4PTN - chains B and D of the 4 polymer chains in the assembly; structure by X-ray diffraction, 1.99 A resolution.

Chain B (and D):
Protein: Probable 2-keto-3-deoxy-galactonate aldolase YagE
From: Escherichia coli
Notes: EC 4.1.2.-; chain D of this document is another copy of the same molecule, construct and numbering; everything in this record applies to it too
UniProt: P75682 (YAGE_ECOLI); residues 8-309 here correspond to UniProt positions 1-302 (UniProt number = residue number - 7)
Sequence (343 residues; numbered -17 to 325; the number before each row is that of its first residue; numbers below 1 keep their minus sign (Met-17 is residue -17)):
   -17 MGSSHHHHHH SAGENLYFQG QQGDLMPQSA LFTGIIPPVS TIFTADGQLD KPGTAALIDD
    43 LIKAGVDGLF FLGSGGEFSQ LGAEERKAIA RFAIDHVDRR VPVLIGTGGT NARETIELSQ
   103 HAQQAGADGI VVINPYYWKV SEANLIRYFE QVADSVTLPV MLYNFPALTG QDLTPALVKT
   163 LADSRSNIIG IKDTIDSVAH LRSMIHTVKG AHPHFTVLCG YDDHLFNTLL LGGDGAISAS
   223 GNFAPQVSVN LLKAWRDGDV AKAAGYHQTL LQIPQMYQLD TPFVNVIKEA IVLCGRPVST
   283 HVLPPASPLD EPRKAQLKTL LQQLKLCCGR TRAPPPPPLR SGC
Disordered / not traced: -17 to 11, 310-325
Construct notes: expression tag (-17 to 7, 310-325)
Small-molecule neighbours:
  - L-glyceraldehyde (GXV): Pro20, Tyr145, Phe147, Lys174, Thr176, Gly202, Tyr203, Asp204, Ile219, Ser220, Ala221, Tyr259, Phe265
  - pyruvic acid (PYR): Asp262, Asn267, Ser289, Pro290, Leu291, Asp292, Arg295
Swiss-Prot annotation at these positions:
  - active site: Ser56 (Charge relay system), Tyr119 (Charge relay system), Tyr145 (Proton donor), Lys174 (Schiff-base intermediate with substrate)

How chain B and chain D interact:
Residue-residue contacts - 44 pairs, chain B then chain D:
  Asp178(B) - Asp178(D)
  Asp178(B) - Ser179(D)  hydrogen bond
  Asp178(B) - Val180(D)  hydrogen bond (side chain-backbone)
  Asp178(B) - Ala181(D)  hydrogen bond (side chain-backbone)
  Ser179(B) - Asp178(D)  hydrogen bond
  Val180(B) - Asp178(D)  hydrogen bond (backbone-side chain)
  Val180(B) - Asp205(D)
  Val180(B) - His206(D)
  Val180(B) - Leu253(D)  hydrophobic
  Ala181(B) - Asp178(D)  hydrogen bond (backbone-side chain)
  Arg184(B) - Asp205(D)  salt bridge
  Arg184(B) - Leu253(D)  hydrogen bond (side chain-backbone)
  Arg184(B) - Gln254(D)
  Arg184(B) - Pro256(D)
  His188(B) - Gln254(D)  hydrogen bond
  His188(B) - Gln257(D)
  Asp205(B) - Val180(D)
  Asp205(B) - Arg184(D)  salt bridge
  His206(B) - Val180(D)
  Phe208(B) - Phe208(D)  hydrophobic
  Asn209(B) - Asn209(D)
  Asn209(B) - His249(D)  hydrogen bond
  Leu212(B) - His249(D)
  Leu212(B) - Gln250(D)  hydrogen bond (backbone-side chain)
  Leu212(B) - Leu253(D)  hydrophobic
  Leu213(B) - Leu253(D)  hydrophobic
  Leu213(B) - Gln254(D)
  Val242(B) - Ala246(D)  hydrophobic
  Ala243(B) - Ala243(D)
  Ala246(B) - Val242(D)  hydrophobic
  His249(B) - Asn209(D)  hydrogen bond
  His249(B) - Leu212(D)
  Gln250(B) - Leu212(D)  hydrogen bond (side chain-backbone)
  Leu253(B) - Val180(D)  hydrophobic
  Leu253(B) - Arg184(D)  hydrogen bond (backbone-side chain)
  Leu253(B) - Asn209(D)
  Leu253(B) - Leu212(D)  hydrophobic
  Leu253(B) - Leu213(D)  hydrophobic
  Gln254(B) - Arg184(D)
  Gln254(B) - His188(D)  hydrogen bond
  Gln254(B) - Leu213(D)
  Pro256(B) - Arg184(D)
  Gln257(B) - Arg184(D)
  Gln257(B) - His188(D)  hydrogen bond
Other interface residues (no listed pair), chain B (22 interface residues in all): Trp237
Other interface residues (no listed pair), chain D (22 interface residues in all): Trp237

In short:
Chain B and chain D each contribute 22 residues to their interface, with 15 hydrogen bonds and 2 salt bridges.
Polar pairs include Arg184(B)-Asp205(D), Asp178(B)-Ser179(D) and Asp178(B)-Val180(D). Ligands of chain B:
L-glyceraldehyde and pyruvic acid. From UniProt: 4 active-site residues on chain B.
Both chains are Probable 2-keto-3-deoxy-galactonate aldolase YagE (Escherichia coli). Entry 4PTN (Crystal
Structure of YagE, a KDG aldolase protein in complex with Magnesium cation coordinated L-glyceraldehyde) was
determined by X-ray diffraction (same publication as 2V8Z and 2V9D).
